PDB entry 7MTS | electron microscopy, 3.20 A resolution | chains A and C of the 5 polymer chains in the assembly

# Chain A
Protein: Metabotropic glutamate receptor 2
Organism: Homo sapiens
Reference sequence: Q14416 (GRM2_HUMAN); numbering as in UniProt (aligned over 18-872)
Sequence (855 residues; row label = number of the first residue in the row):
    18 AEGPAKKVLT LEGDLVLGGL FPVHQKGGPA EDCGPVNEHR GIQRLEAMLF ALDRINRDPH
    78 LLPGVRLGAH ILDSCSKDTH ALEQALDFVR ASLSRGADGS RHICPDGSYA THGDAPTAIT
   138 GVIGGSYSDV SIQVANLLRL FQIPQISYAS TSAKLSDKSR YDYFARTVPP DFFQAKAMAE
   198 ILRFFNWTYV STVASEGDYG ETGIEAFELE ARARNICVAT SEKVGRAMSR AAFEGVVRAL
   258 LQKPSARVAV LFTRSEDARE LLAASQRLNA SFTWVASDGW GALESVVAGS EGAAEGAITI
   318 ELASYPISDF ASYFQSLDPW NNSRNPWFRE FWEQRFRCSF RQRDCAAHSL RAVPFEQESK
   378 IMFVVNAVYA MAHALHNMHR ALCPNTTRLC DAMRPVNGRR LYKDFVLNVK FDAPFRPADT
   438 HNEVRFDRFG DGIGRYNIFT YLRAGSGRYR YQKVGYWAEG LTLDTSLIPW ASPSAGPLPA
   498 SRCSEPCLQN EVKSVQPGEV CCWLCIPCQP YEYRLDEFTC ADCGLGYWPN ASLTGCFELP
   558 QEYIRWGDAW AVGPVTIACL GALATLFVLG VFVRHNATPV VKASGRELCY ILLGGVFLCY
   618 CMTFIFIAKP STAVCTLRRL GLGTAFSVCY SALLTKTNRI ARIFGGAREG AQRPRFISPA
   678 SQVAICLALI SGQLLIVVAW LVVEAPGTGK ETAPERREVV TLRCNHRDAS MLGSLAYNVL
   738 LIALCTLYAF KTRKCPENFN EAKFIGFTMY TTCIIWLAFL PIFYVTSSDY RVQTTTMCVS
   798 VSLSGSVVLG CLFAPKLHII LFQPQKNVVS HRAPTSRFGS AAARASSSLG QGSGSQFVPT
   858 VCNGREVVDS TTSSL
Disordered / not traced: 18-22, 110-133, 463, 831-872
Disulfides: Cys50-Cys92, Cys234-Cys518, Cys355-Cys362, Cys400-Cys407, Cys500-Cys519, Cys504-Cys522, Cys525-Cys537, Cys540-Cys553, Cys632-Cys721
Covalent attachments: N-acetylglucosamine (NAG) linked to Asn203
Small-molecule neighbours:
  - glutamic acid (GLU): Arg57, Arg61, Ser143, Tyr144, Ser145, Ala166, Ser167, Thr168, Ser169, Tyr216, Asp295, Lys377
  - ZQY (2-methoxy-6-propyl-N-(2-{4-[(1H-tetrazol-5-yl)methoxy]phenyl}ethyl)thieno[2,3-d]pyrimidin-4-amine): Phe623, Leu639, Gly640, Phe643, Arg724, Met728, Ser731, Leu732, Asn735, Ile739, Cys770, Trp773, Phe776, Phe780, Met794
UniProt features mapped onto this chain:
  - region: Ala677 to Ala685 (Important for interaction with HTR2A)
  - binding site (L-glutamate): Arg57, Arg61, Ser145, Ala166, Thr168, Asp295, Lys377
  - glycosylation (N-linked (GlcNAc...) asparagine): Asn203, Asn286, Asn338, Asn402, Asn547
  - mutagenesis: Ala677 (A677S: Impairs interaction with HTR2A), Ala681 (A681F: Impairs interaction with HTR2A), Ala685 (A685G: Impairs interaction with HTR2A)
Reported in the primary citation:
  - binding site for ZQY: Leu639, Phe643, Asn735, Trp773, Phe776
  - mutagenesis - R720A, S731A, L732A: abolished expression
  - self-association interface (contacts with another copy of this molecule); pairs are residue here / residue on that copy: Tyr767-Ile771, Tyr767-Ile772
  - mutagenesis - E712A/R713A/R714A, Y767A: decreased signaling in response to glutamic acid
  - conformationally variable residues (order/disorder transition, side-chain flip): Trp697, Glu712, Arg714, His723, Leu732, Phe756, Trp773, Phe776, Phe780, Tyr781
  - contacts within the chain: Phe661-Phe756, Trp697-Glu701
  - mutagenesis - V825*: decreased signaling with Guanine nucleotide-binding protein G(i) subunit alpha-1 (chain C)

# Chain C
Protein: Guanine nucleotide-binding protein G(i) subunit alpha-1
Organism: Homo sapiens
Reference sequence: P63096 (GNAI1_HUMAN); numbering as in UniProt (aligned over 1-354)
Sequence (354 residues; row label = number of the first residue in the row):
     1 MGCTLSAEDK AAVERSKMID RNLREDGEKA AREVKLLLLG AGESGKSTIV KQMKIIHEAG
    61 YSEEECKQYK AVVYSNTIQS IIAIIRAMGR LKIDFGDSAR ADDARQLFVL AGAAEEGFMT
   121 AELAGVIKRL WKDSGVQACF NRSREYQLND SAAYYLNDLD RIAQPNYIPT QQDVLRTRVK
   181 TTGIVETHFT FKDLHFKMFD VGGQRSERKK WIHCFEGVTA IIFCVALSDY DLVLAEDEEM
   241 NRMHESMKLF DSICNNKWFT DTSIILFLNK KDLFEEKIKK SPLTICYPEY AGSNTYEEAA
   301 AYIQCQFEDL NKRKDTKEIY THFTCATDTK NVQFVFDAVT DVIIKNNLKD CGLF
Disordered / not traced: 1-4, 55-181, 232-240, 286-292
UniProt features mapped onto this chain:
  - region: Lys35 to Thr48 (G1 motif), Asp173 to Thr181 (G2 motif), Phe196 to Arg205 (G3 motif), Ile265 to Asp272 (G4 motif), Thr324 to Thr329 (G5 motif)
  - binding site (GTP): Glu43 to Thr48, Ser151, Leu175 to Thr181, Asp200 to Gln204, Asn269 to Asp272, Ala326
  - binding site (Mg(2+)): Ser47, Thr181
  - modified residue: Arg178 (ADP-ribosylarginine), Gln204 (Deamidated glutamine), Cys351 (ADP-ribosylcysteine)
  - lipidation: Gly2 (N-myristoyl glycine), Cys3 (S-palmitoyl cysteine)
  - natural variant: Gly40 (G40C: In NEDHISB; G40R: In NEDHISB), Gly45 (G45D: In NEDHISB), Thr48 (T48I: In NEDHISB; T48K: In NEDHISB), Gln52 (Q52P: In NEDHISB), Ser75 (deletion: In NEDHISB; uncertain significance), Gln172 (deletion: In NEDHISB), Asp173 (D173V: In NEDHISB), Glu186 to Phe189 (deletion: In NEDHISB; uncertain significance), Cys224 (C224Y: In NEDHISB), Lys270 (K270N: In NEDHISB; K270R: In NEDHISB), Asp272 (D272G: In NEDHISB), Ala326 (A326P: In NEDHISB), 1 further natural variant entry in UniProt
  - mutagenesis: Gly42 (G42R: Abolishes switch to an activated conformation and dissociation from beta and gamma subunits upon GTP binding. Abolishes interaction with RGS family members), Glu116 (E116L: Enhances interaction (inactive GDP-bound) with RGS14), Gln147 (Q147L: Enhances interaction (inactive GDP-bound) with RGS14), Glu245 (E245L: Enhances interaction (inactive GDP-bound) with RGS14)

# How chain A and chain C interact
Contacting residue pairs (21; chain A residue first):
  Lys599(A) - Gly352(C)
  Lys599(A) - Leu353(C)
  Ala600(A) - Leu353(C)
  Ser601(A) - Leu353(C)
  Arg656(A) - Leu353(C)
  Ile660(A) - Leu348(C)  hydrophobic
  Glu666(A) - Leu194(C)
  Gly667(A) - Arg32(C)
  Gly667(A) - Leu194(C)
  Ala668(A) - Ala31(C)
  Ala668(A) - Arg32(C)
  Ala668(A) - Ile343(C)
  Arg670(A) - Asp350(C)  salt bridge
  Ile674(A) - Cys351(C)
  Pro676(A) - Cys351(C)
  Val826(A) - Phe354(C)  hydrophobic
  His828(A) - Asp341(C)  salt bridge
  His828(A) - Lys345(C)
  His828(A) - Phe354(C)
  Arg829(A) - Glu318(C)
  Arg829(A) - Asp341(C)  salt bridge
Interface residues without a listed pair, chain A (24 interface residues in all): Gly602, Arg603, Ile657, Phe661, Ala664, Arg665, Gln669, Pro671, Phe756, Ser827
Interface residues without a listed pair, chain C (18 interface residues in all): Glu33, Val34, Tyr320, Ile344, Asn347
The authors on this interface:
  - pairs named by the authors: Arg670(A)-Asp350(C), Phe756(A)-Phe354(C) (hydrophobic contact), His828(A)-Asp341(C) (hydrogen bond), His828(A)-Phe354(C) (hydrophobic contact), Arg829(A)-Asp341(C), Arg829(A)-Glu318(C)
  - interface residues, chain C: Glu318(C), Tyr320(C)

# Overview
24 residues of chain A and 18 residues of chain C are in contact, with 3 salt bridges. Polar pairs include
Arg670(A)-Asp350(C), His828(A)-Asp341(C) and Arg829(A)-Asp341(C). The paper describes contacts between
Arg670(A) and Asp350(C), Arg829(A) and Asp341(C) and Arg829(A) and Glu318(C); hydrophobic contacts between
Phe756(A) and Phe354(C) and His828(A) and Phe354(C); a hydrogen bond between His828(A) and Asp341(C). From the
paper: a binding site for ZQY at Leu639(A), Phe643(A) and Asn735(A) among others; R720A, S731A and L732A of
chain A abolish expression; 6 substitutions were tested in all.
Chain A is Metabotropic glutamate receptor 2 and chain C is Guanine nucleotide-binding protein G(i) subunit
alpha-1, both from Homo sapiens; the structure, CryoEM Structure of mGlu2 - Gi Complex, was determined by
electron microscopy, deposited together with 7MTQ and 7MTR.
